4OMY - chains A and B of the 4 polymer chains in the assembly; structure by X-ray diffraction, 3.06 A resolution.

# Chain A (and B)
Protein: NolR
Source organism: Sinorhizobium fredii
Notes: chain B of this document is another copy of the same molecule, construct and numbering; everything in this record applies to it too
UniProt: Q83TD2 (Q83TD2_RHIFR); numbering as in UniProt (aligned over 1-118)
Sequence (118 residues; each row starts with the number of its first residue):
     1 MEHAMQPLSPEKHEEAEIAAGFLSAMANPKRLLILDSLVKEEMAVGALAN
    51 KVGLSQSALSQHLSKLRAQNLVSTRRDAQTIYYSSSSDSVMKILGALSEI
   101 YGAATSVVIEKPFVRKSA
Unresolved in the structure: 1-5, 103-118
Modified / non-standard residues: Mse1, Mse5 (selenomethionine); Mse26, Mse43, Mse91 (selenomethionine; parent Met)
What the authors report for this chain:
  - binding site for the 22-nt DNA strand: Ser55 to Gln69, Gln79
  - binding site for the 22-nt DNA strand: Asn28, Lys30, Arg31, Gln56, Ser57, Ser60, Gln61, His62, Gln79, Ile81, Tyr83
  - binding site for the 22-nt DNA strand: Asn28, Arg31, Gly46, Ser57, Ser60, Gln61, His62, Arg67, Ile81, Tyr83
  - conformationally variable residues (side-chain flip): Gln56
  - mutagenesis - R31A, S57A, S60A, Q61A: abolished binding to the 22-nt DNA strand
  - mutagenesis - Q56A: unchanged binding to the 22-nt DNA strand

# How chain A and chain B interact
Contacting residue pairs - 47 pairs, chain A then chain B:
  Pro7(A) with Asn50(B); Lys51(B)
  Leu8(A) with Lys51(B), hydrogen bond (backbone-backbone)
  Lys12(A) with Leu33(B)
  His13(A) with Leu33(B); Val52(B)
  Ala16(A) with Pro29(B); Leu33(B), hydrophobic
  Glu17(A) with Pro29(B)
  Ile18(A) with Tyr101(B), hydrophobic
  Ala19(A) with Leu32(B), hydrophobic; Tyr101(B)
  Ala20(A) with Asn28(B); Pro29(B)
  Phe22(A) with Tyr101(B)
  Leu23(A) with Mse26(B); Ala27(B), hydrophobic
  Ser24(A) with Ala27(B), hydrogen bond (side chain-backbone)
  Mse26(A) with Leu23(B)
  Ala27(A) with Ser24(B), hydrogen bond (backbone-side chain); Ala27(B), hydrophobic
  Asn28(A) with Ala20(B)
  Pro29(A) with Ala16(B); Glu17(B); Ala20(B)
  Lys30(A) with Glu17(B), salt bridge
  Leu32(A) with Ala16(B); Ala19(B), hydrophobic; Ala20(B)
  Leu33(A) with Lys12(B); His13(B); Ala16(B), hydrophobic
  Asn50(A) with Pro7(B)
  Lys51(A) with Pro7(B); Leu8(B), hydrogen bond (backbone-backbone)
  Val52(A) with His13(B)
  Ser89(A) with Ile100(B)
  Lys92(A) with Glu99(B); Ile100(B)
  Ile93(A) with Ala96(B), hydrophobic; Leu97(B), hydrophobic
  Ala96(A) with Lys92(B); Ile93(B), hydrophobic
  Ile100(A) with Ser89(B); Lys92(B)
  Tyr101(A) with Ala19(B); Phe22(B)
Interface residues without a listed pair, chain A (32 interface residues in all): Gln6, Ser37, Leu97, Glu99
Interface residues without a listed pair, chain B (30 interface residues in all): Gln6, Ile18

# Overview
Chain A and chain B form an interface of 32 and 30 residues respectively, with 4 hydrogen bonds and 1 salt
bridge. Polar pairs include Lys30(A)-Glu17(B), Ser24(A)-Ala27(B) and Leu8(A)-Lys51(B). The paper reports a
binding site for the 22-nt DNA strand at Ser55(A), Gln79(A) and Asn28(A) among others; R31A, S57A and S60A of
chain A, among others, abolish binding to the 22-nt DNA strand; 5 substitutions were tested in all.
Chain A and chain B are both NolR (Sinorhizobium fredii); the structure, Crystal Structure of SeMet NolR from
Sinorhizobium fredii in complex with oligo AT DNA, was determined by X-ray diffraction together with 4OMZ and
4ON0 from the same study.
